5LTT - chains O and U of the 28 polymer chains in the assembly; structure by X-ray diffraction, 2.70 A resolution.

[Chain O]
Molecule: Proteasome subunit alpha type-2
Source organism: Saccharomyces cerevisiae S288c
Notes: EC 3.4.25.1
Reference sequence: P23639 (PSA2_YEAST); numbering as in UniProt (aligned over 1-250)
Chain sequence (250 residues; each row starts with the number of its first residue):
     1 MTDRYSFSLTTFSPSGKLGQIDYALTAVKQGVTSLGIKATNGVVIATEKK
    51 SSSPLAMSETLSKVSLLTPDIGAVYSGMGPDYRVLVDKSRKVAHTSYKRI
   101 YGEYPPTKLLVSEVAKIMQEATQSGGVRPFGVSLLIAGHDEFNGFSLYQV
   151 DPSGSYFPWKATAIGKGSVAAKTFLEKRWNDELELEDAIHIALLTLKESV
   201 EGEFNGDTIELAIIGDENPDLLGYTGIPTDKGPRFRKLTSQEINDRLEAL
Curated features (UniProtKB/Swiss-Prot):
  - cross-link: Lys108 (Glycyl lysine isopeptide (Lys-Gly) (interchain with G-Cter in ubiquitin))

[Chain U]
Molecule: Proteasome subunit alpha type-1
Source organism: Saccharomyces cerevisiae S288c
Notes: EC 3.4.25.1
Reference sequence: P21243 (PSA1_YEAST); residues -8 to 243 here correspond to UniProt positions 1-252 (UniProt number = residue number + 9)
Chain sequence (252 residues; row label = number of the first residue in the row; numbers below 1 keep their minus sign (Met-8 is residue -8)):
    -8 MSGAAAASAAGYDRHITIFSPEGRLYQVEYAFKATNQTNINSLAVRGKDC
    42 TVVISQKKVPDKLLDPTTVSYIFCISRTIGMVVNGPIPDARNAALRAKAE
    92 AAEFRYKYGYDMPCDVLAKRMANLSQIYTQRAYMRPLGVILTFVSVDEEL
   142 GPSIYKTDPAGYYVGYKATATGPKQQEITTNLENHFKKSKIDHINEESWE
   192 KVVEFAITHMIDALGTEFSKNDLEVGVATKDKFFTLSAENIEERLVAIAE
   242 QD
Unresolved in the structure: -8 to 1, 243

[How chain O and chain U interact]
Contacting residue pairs (66):
  Asp3(O) - Tyr124(U)
  Tyr5(O) - Ile7(U)
  Tyr5(O) - Ala123(U)  hydrophobic
  Tyr5(O) - Tyr124(U)  hydrophobic
  Leu9(O) - Ile9(U)  hydrophobic
  Leu9(O) - Ala123(U)  hydrophobic
  Gln20(O) - Ile9(U)
  Gln20(O) - Phe10(U)  hydrogen bond (side chain-backbone)
  Tyr23(O) - Phe10(U)
  Tyr23(O) - Ser11(U)
  Tyr23(O) - Pro12(U)  hydrophobic
  Tyr23(O) - Gly14(U)
  Ala24(O) - Phe10(U)  hydrophobic
  Thr26(O) - Pro12(U)
  Thr26(O) - Glu13(U)
  Ala27(O) - Gly14(U)
  Ser52(O) - Tyr153(U)  hydrogen bond
  Pro54(O) - Lys158(U)
  Pro54(O) - Glu174(U)
  Leu55(O) - Tyr157(U)
  Leu55(O) - Lys158(U)  hydrogen bond (backbone-backbone)
  Leu55(O) - Ala159(U)
  Leu55(O) - Thr170(U)
  Leu55(O) - Leu173(U)  hydrophobic
  Leu55(O) - Phe177(U)  hydrophobic
  Ala56(O) - Val155(U)  hydrophobic
  Ala56(O) - Gly156(U)
  Ala56(O) - Tyr157(U)  hydrophobic
  Met57(O) - Arg37(U)
  Met57(O) - Val155(U)
  Met57(O) - Gly156(U)  hydrogen bond (backbone-backbone)
  Met57(O) - Tyr157(U)
  Met57(O) - Lys158(U)
  Thr60(O) - Tyr146(U)
  Thr60(O) - Val155(U)
  Thr60(O) - Gly156(U)  hydrogen bond (side chain-backbone)
  Leu61(O) - Tyr153(U)  hydrophobic
  Leu61(O) - Val155(U)  hydrophobic
  Met78(O) - Phe10(U)  hydrophobic
  Met78(O) - Leu16(U)  hydrophobic
  Pro80(O) - Gln117(U)
  Pro80(O) - Ala151(U)
  Pro80(O) - Gly152(U)
  Pro80(O) - Tyr153(U)
  Asp81(O) - Gln117(U)
  Arg83(O) - Ala113(U)  hydrogen bond (side chain-backbone)
  Arg83(O) - Asn114(U)
  Arg83(O) - Gly152(U)  hydrogen bond (side chain-backbone)
  Arg83(O) - Tyr154(U)
  Val84(O) - Asn114(U)
  Val84(O) - Gln117(U)
  Asp87(O) - Lys110(U)  salt bridge
  Asp87(O) - Asn114(U)
  Gly126(O) - Arg122(U)
  Gly126(O) - Ala123(U)  hydrogen bond (backbone-backbone)
  Val127(O) - Gln121(U)
  Val127(O) - Arg122(U)
  Arg128(O) - Thr8(U)
  Arg128(O) - Phe10(U)
  Arg128(O) - Leu16(U)
  Arg128(O) - Thr120(U)  hydrogen bond (side chain-backbone)
  Arg128(O) - Gln121(U)  hydrogen bond (backbone-backbone)
  Pro129(O) - Phe10(U)
  Pro129(O) - Gln121(U)
  Phe130(O) - Gln121(U)
  Gly131(O) - Phe10(U)
Also at the interface, not in a pair above, chain O (31 interface residues in all): Met1, Thr2, Ser53, Ala121
Also at the interface, not in a pair above, chain U (34 interface residues in all): Thr160

[In short]
31 residues of chain O face 34 of chain U across their interface; the contacts include 10 hydrogen bonds and 1
salt bridge. Polar contacts include Asp87(O)-Lys110(U), Gln20(O)-Phe10(U) and Ser52(O)-Tyr153(U).
Chain O is Proteasome subunit alpha type-2 and chain U is Proteasome subunit alpha type-1, both from
Saccharomyces cerevisiae S288c; the structure, Yeast 20S proteasome with human beta5i (1-138; R57T)in complex
with PR-924, was determined by X-ray diffraction together with 5L52, 5L54, 5L55, 5L5A, 5L5B, 5L5D and 30
further entries from the same study.
